PDB entry 1PZB | X-ray diffraction, 1.80 A resolution | chain A

# Chain A
Name: Pseudoazurin
Source organism: Alcaligenes faecalis
UniProtKB: P04377 (AZUP_ALCFA); residues 1-123 here correspond to UniProt positions 24-146 (UniProt number = residue number + 23)
Chain sequence (123 residues; row label = number of the first residue in the row):
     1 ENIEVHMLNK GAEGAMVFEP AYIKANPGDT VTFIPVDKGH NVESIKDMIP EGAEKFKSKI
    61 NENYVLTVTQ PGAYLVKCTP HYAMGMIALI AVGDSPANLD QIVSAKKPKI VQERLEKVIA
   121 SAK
Unresolved in the structure: 121-123
Ion coordination: Cu ion: H40, C78, M86
Curated features (UniProtKB/Swiss-Prot):
  - binding site (Cu cation): H40, C78, H81, M86

# Overview
H40, C78 and M86 coordinate a Cu ion ion. From UniProt: 4 Cu cation-binding residues.
Chain A is Pseudoazurin (Alcaligenes faecalis); the structure, The crystal structures of reduced pseudoazurin
from alcaligenes faecalis S-6 at two ph values, was determined by X-ray diffraction (same publication as
1PZA).
